PDB entry 7Z2G | electron microscopy, 3.65 A resolution | chains A and B of the 3 polymer chains in the assembly

# Chain A
Name: Reverse transcriptase/ribonuclease H
Organism: Human immunodeficiency virus type 1 BH10
Notes: EC 2.7.7.49, 2.7.7.7, 3.1.26.13, 3.1.13.2
Reference sequence: P03366 (POL_HV1B1); residues 1-554 here correspond to UniProt positions 600-1153 (UniProt number = residue number + 599)
Chain sequence (556 residues; numbered -1 to 554; the number before each row is that of its first residue; numbers below 1 keep their minus sign (Met-1 is residue -1)):
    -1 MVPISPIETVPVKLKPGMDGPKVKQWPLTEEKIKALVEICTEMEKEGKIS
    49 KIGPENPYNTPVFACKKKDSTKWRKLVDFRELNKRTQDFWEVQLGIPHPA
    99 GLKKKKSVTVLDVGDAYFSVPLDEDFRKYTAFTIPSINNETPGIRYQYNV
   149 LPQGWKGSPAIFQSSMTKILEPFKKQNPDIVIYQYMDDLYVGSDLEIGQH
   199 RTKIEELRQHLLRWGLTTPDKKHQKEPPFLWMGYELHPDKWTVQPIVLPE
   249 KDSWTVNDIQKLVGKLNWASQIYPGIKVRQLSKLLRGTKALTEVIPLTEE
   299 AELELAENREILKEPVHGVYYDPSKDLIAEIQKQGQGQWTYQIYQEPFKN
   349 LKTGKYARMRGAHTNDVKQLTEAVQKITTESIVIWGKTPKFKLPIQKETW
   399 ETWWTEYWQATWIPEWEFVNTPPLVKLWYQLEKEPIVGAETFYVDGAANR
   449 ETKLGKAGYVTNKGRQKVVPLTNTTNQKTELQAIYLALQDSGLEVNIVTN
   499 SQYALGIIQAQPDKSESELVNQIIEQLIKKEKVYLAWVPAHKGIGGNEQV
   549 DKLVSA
Disordered / not traced: -1 to 2, 26-29, 67-71, 134-140
Construct notes: initiating methionine (-1); expression tag (0); conflict Cys63 (Ile662 in P03366), Ser280 (Cys879 in P03366), Asn498 (Asp1097 in P03366)
Ligand contacts: Doravirine (2KW; 3-chloro-5-({1-[(4-methyl-5-oxo-4,5-dihydro-1H-1,2,4-triazol-3-yl)methyl]-2-oxo-4-(trifluoromethyl)-1,2-dihydropyridin-3-yl}oxy)benzonitrile): Pro95, Leu100, Lys101, Lys102, Lys103, Val106, Val108, Val179, Tyr181, Tyr188, Val189, Gly190, Phe227, Leu228, Trp229, Tyr232, Leu234, His235, Pro236, Tyr318
Curated features (UniProtKB/Swiss-Prot):
  - region: Phe227 to His235 (RT 'primer grip')
  - motif: Trp398 to Trp414 (Tryptophan repeat motif)
  - binding site (Mg(2+)): Asp110, Asp185, Asp186, Asp443, Glu478, Asp549
  - site: Trp401 (Essential for RT p66/p51 heterodimerization), Trp414 (Essential for RT p66/p51 heterodimerization), Phe440, Tyr441 (Cleavage)
From the paper describing this entry:
  - contacts within the chain: Lys101-Tyr181 (hydrogen bond)
  - conformationally variable residues (side-chain flip): Tyr181
  - binding site for Doravirine: Tyr181

# Chain B
Name: Reverse transcriptase/ribonuclease H
Organism: Human immunodeficiency virus type 1 BH10
Notes: EC 2.7.7.49, 2.7.7.7, 3.1.26.13, 3.1.13.2; fragment: P51 subunit
Reference sequence: P03366 (POL_HV1B1); residues 1-428 here correspond to UniProt positions 600-1027 (UniProt number = residue number + 599)
Chain sequence (428 residues; numbered 1 to 428; the number before each row is that of its first residue):
     1 PISPIETVPVKLKPGMDGPKVKQWPLTEEKIKALVEICTEMEKEGKISKI
    51 GPENPYNTPVFAIKKKDSTKWRKLVDFRELNKRTQDFWEVQLGIPHPAGL
   101 KKKKSVTVLDVGDAYFSVPLDEDFRKYTAFTIPSINNETPGIRYQYNVLP
   151 QGWKGSPAIFQSSMTKILEPFKKQNPDIVIYQYMDDLYVGSDLEIGQHRT
   201 KIEELRQHLLRWGLTTPDKKHQKEPPFLWMGYELHPDKWTVQPIVLPEKD
   251 SWTVNDIQKLVGKLNWASQIYPGIKVRQLSKLLRGTKALTEVIPLTEEAE
   301 LELAENREILKEPVHGVYYDPSKDLIAEIQKQGQGQWTYQIYQEPFKNLK
   351 TGKYARMRGAHTNDVKQLTEAVQKITTESIVIWGKTPKFKLPIQKETWET
   401 WWTEYWQATWIPEWEFVNTPPLVKLWYQ
Disordered / not traced: 1-7, 218-231
Construct notes: engineered mutation Ser280 (Cys879 in P03366)
Curated features (UniProtKB/Swiss-Prot):
  - region: Phe227 to His235 (RT 'primer grip')
  - motif: Trp398 to Trp414 (Tryptophan repeat motif)
  - binding site (Mg(2+)): Asp110, Asp185, Asp186
  - site (Essential for RT p66/p51 heterodimerization): Trp401, Trp414

# Chain A / chain B interface
Residue-residue contacts (94; chain A residue first):
  Val8(A) with Glu53(B)
  Pro9(A) with Glu53(B)
  Gln85(A) with Glu53(B)
  Asp86(A) with Lys20(B), salt bridge; Pro55(B)
  Trp88(A) with Pro52(B), hydrogen bond (backbone-backbone); Asn54(B); Pro55(B); Asn57(B); Arg143(B)
  Val90(A) with Pro140(B), hydrophobic; Gly141(B)
  Leu92(A) with Pro133(B), hydrophobic; Asn137(B)
  Gly93(A) with Asn137(B), hydrogen bond (backbone-side chain)
  Ile94(A) with Asn137(B)
  Pro95(A) with Asn136(B); Asn137(B)
  His96(A) with Asn136(B), hydrogen bond (backbone-side chain)
  Gly99(A) with Asn136(B), hydrogen bond (backbone-side chain)
  Leu100(A) with Asn136(B)
  Ala158(A) with Pro52(B)
  Gln161(A) with Pro140(B)
  Ser162(A) with Pro52(B)
  Thr165(A) with Pro140(B)
  Lys172(A) with Thr139(B)
  Ile180(A) with Glu138(B)
  Tyr181(A) with Asn136(B); Glu138(B)
  Gln182(A) with Glu138(B); Thr139(B); Pro140(B)
  Arg358(A) with Gln394(B), hydrogen bond; Glu396(B), salt bridge
  Glu370(A) with Gln394(B)
  Gln373(A) with Thr397(B); Trp401(B), hydrogen bond
  Thr376(A) with Thr400(B); Trp401(B)
  Thr377(A) with Pro25(B)
  Ile380(A) with Leu26(B); Thr27(B)
  Val381(A) with Pro25(B), hydrophobic; Asn136(B), hydrogen bond (backbone-backbone)
  Ile382(A) with Ile135(B); Asn136(B), hydrogen bond (backbone-backbone)
  Trp383(A) with Ile135(B)
  Gly384(A) with Thr27(B); Glu28(B), hydrogen bond (backbone-backbone)
  Trp402(A) with Lys331(B), hydrogen bond (backbone-side chain); Asp364(B)
  Tyr405(A) with Lys331(B)
  Trp406(A) with Asn418(B); Pro420(B); Pro421(B)
  Gln407(A) with Lys331(B), hydrogen bond (backbone-side chain); Pro392(B); Gln394(B); Val417(B)
  Ala408(A) with Asp364(B); Pro392(B), hydrogen bond (backbone-backbone); Ile393(B)
  Thr409(A) with Asp364(B)
  Trp410(A) with Asn363(B), hydrogen bond; Val365(B), hydrophobic; Trp401(B); Tyr405(B)
  Pro412(A) with Trp401(B), hydrophobic
  Pro433(A) with Asn255(B); Thr290(B)
  Ile434(A) with Thr290(B), hydrogen bond (backbone-side chain)
  Thr439(A) with Leu289(B)
  Tyr441(A) with Lys287(B), hydrogen bond (side chain-backbone)
  Thr459(A) with Thr286(B), hydrogen bond (backbone-side chain)
  Asn460(A) with Thr286(B)
  Asn494(A) with Leu289(B)
  Val496(A) with Leu289(B), hydrophobic
  Gln500(A) with Leu422(B)
  Gly504(A) with Leu422(B)
  Tyr532(A) with Asn255(B), hydrogen bond; Lys259(B)
  Val536(A) with Gln258(B)
  Pro537(A) with Gly262(B); Asn265(B)
  Lys540(A) with Asn265(B); Ser280(B)
  Gly541(A) with Ser280(B)
  Ile542(A) with Gln258(B); Leu283(B), hydrophobic
  Gly543(A) with Leu283(B), hydrogen bond (backbone-backbone); Arg284(B); Gly285(B)
  Gly544(A) with Thr286(B)
  Gln547(A) with Arg284(B)
Other interface residues (no listed pair), chain A (69 interface residues in all): Phe87, Ile159, Glu169, Val179, Thr386, Thr403, Val435, Leu503, Gln507, Ala534, Trp535
Other interface residues (no listed pair), chain B (58 interface residues in all): Val21, Lys49, Val261, Ala288, Gly333, Trp337, Leu368, Thr419, Lys424
From the paper, about this interface:
  - pairs named by the authors: Glu138(B)-Tyr181(A)

# Summary
69 residues of chain A face 58 of chain B across their interface, with 18 hydrogen bonds and 2 salt bridges.
Polar pairs include Asp86(A)-Lys20(B), Arg358(A)-Glu396(B) and Gly93(A)-Asn137(B). The paper describes a
contact between Glu138(B) and Tyr181(A). Ligands of chain A: Doravirine. From the paper: a binding site for
Doravirine at Tyr181(A); conformational variability at Tyr181(A).
Chain A is Reverse transcriptase/ribonuclease H and chain B is Reverse transcriptase/ribonuclease H, both from
Human immunodeficiency virus type 1 BH10; the structure, Cryo-EM structure of HIV-1 reverse transcriptase with
a DNA aptamer in complex with doravirine, was determined by electron microscopy, deposited together with 7Z24,
7Z29, 7Z2D, 7Z2E and 7Z2H.
